1QFK - chains L and H; structure by X-ray diffraction, 2.80 A resolution.

# Chain L
Molecule: Coagulation factor viia light chain
Organism: Homo sapiens
Notes: EC 3.4.21.21
UniProtKB: P08709 (FA7_HUMAN); residues 49-152 here correspond to UniProt positions 109-212 (UniProt number = residue number + 60)
Chain sequence (104 residues; each row starts with the number of its first residue):
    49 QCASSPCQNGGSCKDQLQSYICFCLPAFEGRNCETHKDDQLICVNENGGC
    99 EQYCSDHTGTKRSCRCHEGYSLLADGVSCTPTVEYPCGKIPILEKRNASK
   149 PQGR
Disordered / not traced: 145-152
Disulfide bonds: Cys50-Cys61, Cys55-Cys70, Cys72-Cys81, Cys91-Cys102, Cys98-Cys112, Cys114-Cys127
Covalent attachments: alpha-D-glucopyranose (GLC) linked to Ser52; alpha-L-fucopyranose (FUC) linked to Ser60
Curated features (UniProtKB/Swiss-Prot):
  - site: Ser53 (Important for S-112 for O-xylosylation), Arg152 (Cleavage)
  - modified residue: Asp63 (3R: -3-hydroxyaspartate)
  - glycosylation: Ser52 (O-linked (Glc...) serine), Ser60 (O-linked (Fuc) serine), Asn145 (N-linked (GlcNAc...) asparagine)

# Chain H
Molecule: Coagulation factor viia heavy chain
Organism: Homo sapiens
Notes: EC 3.4.21.21
UniProtKB: P08709 (FA7_HUMAN); residues 153-406 here correspond to UniProt positions 213-466 (UniProt number = residue number + 60)
Chain sequence (254 residues; row label = number of the first residue in the row):
   153 IVGGKVCPKGECPWQVLLLVNGAQLCGGTLINTIWVVSAAHCFDKIKNWR
   203 NLIAVLGEHDLSEHDGDEQSRRVAQVIIPSTYVPGTTNHDIALLRLHQPV
   253 VLTDHVVPLCLPERTFSERTLAFVRFSLVSGWGQLLDRGATALELMVLNV
   303 PRLMTQDCLQQSRKVGDSPNITEYMFCAGYSDGSKDSCKGDSGGPHATHY
   353 RGTWYLTGIVSWGQGCATVGHFGVYTRVSQYIEWLQKLMRSEPRPGVLLR
   403 APFP
Disordered / not traced: 315-316
Disulfide bonds: Cys159-Cys164, Cys178-Cys194, Cys310-Cys329, Cys340-Cys368
Covalent attachments: N-acetylglucosamine (NAG) linked to Asn322
Metal / ion sites: Ca2+: Glu210, Asp212, Glu215, Glu220
Residues lining bound ligands: 0Z6 (D-phenylalanyl-N-[(2S,3S)-6-{[amino(iminio)methyl]amino}-1-chloro-2-hydroxyhexan-3-yl]-L-phenylalaninamide): Cys178, His193, Cys194, Asp196, Tyr234, Gly237, Thr238, Thr239, Asp242, Asp319, Ser320, Pro321, Asp338, Ser339, Cys340, Lys341, Gly342, Asp343, Ser344, Val362, Ser363, Trp364, Gly365, Gln366, Gly367, Cys368, Gly375
Curated features (UniProtKB/Swiss-Prot):
  - active site (Charge relay system): His193, Asp242, Ser344
  - binding site (substrate): Asp338
  - glycosylation: Asn322 (N-linked (GlcNAc...) asparagine)

# Interface between chain L and chain H
Residue-residue contacts - 52 pairs, chain L then chain H:
  Cys91(L) with Arg271(H)
  Val92(L) with Arg271(H)
  Glu94(L) with Tyr352(H); Arg353(H), hydrogen bond (backbone-side chain)
  Asn95(L) with Arg271(H), hydrogen bond; Thr272(H), hydrogen bond; Tyr352(H); Arg353(H)
  Gly97(L) with Arg353(H), hydrogen bond (backbone-side chain)
  Cys98(L) with Arg353(H), hydrogen bond (backbone-side chain)
  Glu99(L) with Tyr352(H); Arg353(H)
  Gln100(L) with Phe268(H); Thr355(H); Tyr357(H)
  Tyr101(L) with Pro264(H); Glu265(H); Phe268(H), hydrophobic; Tyr357(H)
  Cys102(L) with Arg271(H), hydrogen bond (backbone-side chain)
  His115(L) with Cys262(H); Leu263(H)
  Tyr118(L) with Thr355(H)
  Tyr133(L) with Leu254(H); Thr255(H); Asp256(H), hydrogen bond (side chain-backbone)
  Pro134(L) with Val259(H)
  Cys135(L) with Pro260(H); Leu261(H); Cys262(H), disulfide; Thr355(H)
  Gly136(L) with Trp166(H); Val259(H); Pro260(H), hydrogen bond (backbone-backbone); Cys262(H); Thr355(H); Trp356(H), hydrogen bond (backbone-backbone)
  Lys137(L) with Trp166(H); Val259(H); Gly354(H); Thr355(H), hydrogen bond
  Ile138(L) with Gly162(H); Glu163(H); Trp166(H), hydrophobic; Trp356(H)
  Pro139(L) with Asp256(H); Val259(H), hydrophobic
  Ile140(L) with Lys161(H); Gly162(H)
  Leu141(L) with Glu163(H)
  Lys143(L) with Asp256(H), salt bridge
  Arg144(L) with Glu163(H), salt bridge
Also at the interface, not in a pair above, chain L (24 interface residues in all): Arg113
Also at the interface, not in a pair above, chain H (24 interface residues in all): Pro165
Disulfides between the chains: Cys135(L)-Cys262(H)

# Overview
The chain L/chain H interface involves 24 residues from each chain, with 1 disulfide bond, 10 hydrogen bonds
and 2 salt bridges. Among the polar pairs are Lys143(L)-Asp256(H), Arg144(L)-Glu163(H) and Glu94(L)-Arg353(H).
Bound to chain H: compound 0Z6. Covalently linked alpha-D-glucopyranose: at Ser52(L).
Chain L is Coagulation factor viia light chain and chain H is Coagulation factor viia heavy chain, both from
Homo sapiens; the structure, Structure of human factor viia and its implications for the triggering of blood
coagulation, was determined by X-ray diffraction.
